2VZU - chain A; structure by X-ray diffraction, 2.10 A resolution.

Chain A:
Molecule: Exo-beta-D-glucosaminidase
Organism: Amycolatopsis orientalis
Reference sequence: Q56F26 (Q56F26_AMYOR); residues 2-1032 here = UniProt positions 2-1032
Amino-acid sequence (1032 residues; each row starts with the number of its first residue):
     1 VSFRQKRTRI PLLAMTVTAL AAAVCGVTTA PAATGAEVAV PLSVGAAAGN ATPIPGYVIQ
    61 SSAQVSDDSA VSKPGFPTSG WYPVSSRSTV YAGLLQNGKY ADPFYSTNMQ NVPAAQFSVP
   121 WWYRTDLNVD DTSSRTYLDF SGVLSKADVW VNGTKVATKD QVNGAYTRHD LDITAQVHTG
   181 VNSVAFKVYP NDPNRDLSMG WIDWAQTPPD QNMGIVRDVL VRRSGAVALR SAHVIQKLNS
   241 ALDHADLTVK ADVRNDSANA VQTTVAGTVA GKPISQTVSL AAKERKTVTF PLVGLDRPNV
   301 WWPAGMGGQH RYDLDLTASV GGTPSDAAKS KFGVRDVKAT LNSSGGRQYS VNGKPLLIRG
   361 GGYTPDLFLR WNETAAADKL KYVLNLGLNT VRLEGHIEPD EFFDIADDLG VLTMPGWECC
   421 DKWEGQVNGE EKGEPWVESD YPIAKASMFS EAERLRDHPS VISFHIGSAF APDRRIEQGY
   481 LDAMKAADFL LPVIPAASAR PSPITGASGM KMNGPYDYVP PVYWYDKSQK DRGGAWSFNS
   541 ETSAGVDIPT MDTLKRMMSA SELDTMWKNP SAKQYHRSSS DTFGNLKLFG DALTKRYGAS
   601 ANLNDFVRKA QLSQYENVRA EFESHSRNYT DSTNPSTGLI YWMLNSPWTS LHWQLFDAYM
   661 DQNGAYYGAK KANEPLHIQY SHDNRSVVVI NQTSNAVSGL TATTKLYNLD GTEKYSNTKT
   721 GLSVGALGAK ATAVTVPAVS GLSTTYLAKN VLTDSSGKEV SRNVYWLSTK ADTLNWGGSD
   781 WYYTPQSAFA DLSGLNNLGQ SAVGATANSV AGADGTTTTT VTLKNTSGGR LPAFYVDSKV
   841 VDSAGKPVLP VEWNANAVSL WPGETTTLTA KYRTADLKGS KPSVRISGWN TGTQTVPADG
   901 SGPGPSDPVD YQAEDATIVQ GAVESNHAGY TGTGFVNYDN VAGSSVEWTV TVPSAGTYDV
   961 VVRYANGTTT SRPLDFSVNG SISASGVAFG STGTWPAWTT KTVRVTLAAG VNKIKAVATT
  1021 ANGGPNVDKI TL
Unresolved in the structure: 1-48, 900-1032
Differences from the reference sequence: engineered mutation A469 (Asp in Q56F26); conflict N750 (Trp in Q56F26)
Disulfide bonds: C419-C420
Ion coordination: Cd2+: N428, G429, E431, G433
Small-molecule neighbours: pnp-beta-D-glucosamine (PNJ; 4-nitrophenyl 2-amino-2-deoxy-beta-D-glucopyranoside): I202, D203, W204, E394, C419, C420, S468, A469, M512, Y516, E541, F583, W642, W653, W781
UniProt features mapped onto this chain:
  - active site: E541 (Nucleophile)

Summary:
Chain A binds pnp-beta-D-glucosamine. The Cd2+ site is built by N428, G429, E431 and G433. UniProt lists
active-site residue E541.
Chain A is Exo-beta-D-glucosaminidase (Amycolatopsis orientalis); the structure, Complex of Amycolatopsis
orientalis exo-chitosanase CsxA D469A with PNP-beta-D-glucosamine, was determined by X-ray diffraction
together with 2VZO, 2VZS, 2VZT and 2VZV from the same study.
